Entry 4DBF (X-ray diffraction, 1.90 A resolution); this record covers chains A and B.

== Chain A (and B) ==
Molecule: 2-hydroxyhepta-2,4-diene-1,7-dioate isomerase
From: Corynebacterium glutamicum
Notes: EC 5.3.3.-, 4.1.1.-; chain B of this document is another copy of the same molecule, construct and numbering; everything in this record applies to it too
UniProtKB: Q8NQY2 (Q8NQY2_CORGL); numbering as in UniProt (aligned over 1-268)
Sequence (288 residues; each row starts with the number of its first residue; numbers below 1 keep their minus sign (Met-19 is residue -19)):
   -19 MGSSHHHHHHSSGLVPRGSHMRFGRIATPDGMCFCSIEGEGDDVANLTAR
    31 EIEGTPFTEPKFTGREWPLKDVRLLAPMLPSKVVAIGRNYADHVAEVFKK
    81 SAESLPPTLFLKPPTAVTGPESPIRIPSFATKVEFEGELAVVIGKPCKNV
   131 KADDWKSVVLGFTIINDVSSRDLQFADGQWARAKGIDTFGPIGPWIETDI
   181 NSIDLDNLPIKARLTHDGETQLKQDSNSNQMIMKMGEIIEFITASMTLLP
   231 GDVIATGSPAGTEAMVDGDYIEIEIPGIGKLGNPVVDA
Unresolved in the structure: -19 to -1, 73-83 (chain B: -19 to -1, 72-83)
Construct notes: expression tag (-19 to 0)
Metal / ion sites: Mg2+ site 1 near Asp10 (its only coordinating residue here); Mg2+ site 2: Glu116, Glu118, Asp147

== Chain A / chain B interface ==
Residue-residue contacts (46):
  Lys62(A) - Pro93(B)
  Lys62(A) - Thr95(B)
  Arg68(A) - Asp157(B)  hydrogen bond (side chain-backbone)
  Thr88(A) - Asp157(B)  hydrogen bond (side chain-backbone)
  Thr88(A) - Gln159(B)
  Leu89(A) - Gln159(B)
  Leu89(A) - Ala161(B)
  Phe90(A) - Ala161(B)  hydrophobic
  Leu91(A) - Leu91(B)
  Leu91(A) - Pro93(B)
  Pro93(A) - Lys62(B)
  Pro93(A) - Leu91(B)
  Thr95(A) - Lys62(B)
  Thr95(A) - Thr227(B)
  Phe109(A) - Ala224(B)
  Phe109(A) - Ser225(B)
  Lys128(A) - Asp167(B)  salt bridge
  Asp157(A) - Arg68(B)  hydrogen bond (backbone-side chain)
  Asp157(A) - Thr88(B)  hydrogen bond (backbone-side chain)
  Gly158(A) - Gln159(B)  hydrogen bond (backbone-side chain)
  Gln159(A) - Thr88(B)
  Gln159(A) - Leu89(B)
  Gln159(A) - Gly158(B)  hydrogen bond (side chain-backbone)
  Gln159(A) - Gln159(B)
  Gln159(A) - Trp160(B)  hydrogen bond (side chain-backbone)
  Trp160(A) - Gln159(B)  hydrogen bond (backbone-side chain)
  Ala161(A) - Leu89(B)
  Ala161(A) - Phe90(B)  hydrophobic
  Arg162(A) - Phe221(B)
  Arg162(A) - Ser225(B)
  Gly165(A) - Met226(B)
  Ile166(A) - Ser225(B)
  Asp167(A) - Lys128(B)  salt bridge
  Asp167(A) - Ser225(B)  hydrogen bond (backbone-backbone)
  Asp167(A) - Met226(B)
  Asp167(A) - Thr227(B)  hydrogen bond
  Phe221(A) - Arg162(B)
  Ala224(A) - Phe109(B)
  Ser225(A) - Phe109(B)
  Ser225(A) - Arg162(B)
  Ser225(A) - Ile166(B)
  Ser225(A) - Asp167(B)  hydrogen bond (backbone-backbone)
  Met226(A) - Gly165(B)
  Met226(A) - Asp167(B)
  Thr227(A) - Thr95(B)
  Thr227(A) - Asp167(B)  hydrogen bond
Interface residues without a listed pair, chain A (28 interface residues in all): Ser61, Lys92, Pro94, Leu229
Interface residues without a listed pair, chain B (28 interface residues in all): Ser61, Lys92, Pro94, Leu229

== In short ==
Chain A and chain B each contribute 28 residues to their interface; the contacts include 12 hydrogen bonds and
2 salt bridges. Among the polar pairs are Lys128(A)-Asp167(B), Arg68(A)-Asp157(B) and Thr88(A)-Asp157(B).
Glu116(A), Glu118(A) and Asp147(A) coordinate Mg2+ site 2.
Both chains are 2-hydroxyhepta-2,4-diene-1,7-dioate isomerase (Corynebacterium glutamicum). Entry 4DBF
(Crystal structures of Cg1458) was determined by X-ray diffraction together with 4DBH from the same study.
